PDB entry 7FCP | X-ray diffraction, 2.40 A resolution | chains A and B of the 5 polymer chains in the assembly

[Chain A]
Protein: Spike protein S1
Organism: Severe acute respiratory syndrome coronavirus 2
UniProtKB: P0DTC2 (SPIKE_SARS2); residues 321-591 here = UniProt positions 321-591
Amino-acid sequence (277 residues; numbered 319 to 595; the number before each row is that of its first residue):
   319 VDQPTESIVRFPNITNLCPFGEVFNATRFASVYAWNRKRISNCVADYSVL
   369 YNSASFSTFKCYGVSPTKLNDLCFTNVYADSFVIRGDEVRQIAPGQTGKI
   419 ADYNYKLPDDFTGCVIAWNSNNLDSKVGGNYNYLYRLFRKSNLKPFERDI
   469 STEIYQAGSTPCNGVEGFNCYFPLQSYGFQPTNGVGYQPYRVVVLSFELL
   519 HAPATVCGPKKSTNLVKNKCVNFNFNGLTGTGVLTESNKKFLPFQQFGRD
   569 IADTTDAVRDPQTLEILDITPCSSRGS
Unresolved in the structure: 319-333, 519-595
Sequence notes: expression tag (319-320, 592-595)
UniProt features mapped onto this chain:
  - region: Arg403 to Asp405 (Integrin-binding motif), Asn448 to Phe456 (Immunodominant HLA epitope recognized by the CD8+)
  - glycosylation: Thr323 (O-linked (GalNAc) threonine), Ser325 (O-linked (HexNAc...) serine), Asn331 (N-linked (GlcNAc...) (complex) asparagine), Asn343 (N-linked (GlcNAc...) (complex) asparagine)
  - natural variant: Gly339 (G339D: In strain: Omicron/BA.1, Omicron/BA.2 and 4 more; G339H: In strain: Omicron/BA.2.75, Omicron/XBB.1.5 and 1 more), Arg346 (R346K: In strain: Mu/B.1.621; R346T: In strain: Omicron/BQ.1.1, Omicron/XBB.1.5 and 1 more), Leu368 (L368I: In strain: Omicron/XBB.1.5, Omicron/EG.5.1), Ser371 (S371F: In strain: Omicron/BA.2, Omicron/BA.2.12.1 and 6 more; S371L: In strain: Omicron/BA.1), Ser373 (S373P: In strain: Omicron/BA.1, Omicron/BA.2 and 7 more), Ser375 (S375F: In strain: Omicron/BA.1, Omicron/BA.2 and 7 more), Thr376 (T376A: In strain: Omicron/BA.2, Omicron/BA.2.12.1 and 5 more), Asp405 (D405N: In strain: Omicron/BA.2, Omicron/BA.2.12.1 and 6 more), Arg408 (R408S: In strain: Omicron/BA.2, Omicron/BA.2.12.1 and 6 more), Lys417 (K417N: In strain: Beta/B.1.351, Omicron/BA.1 and 8 more; K417T: In strain: Gamma/P.1), Asn440 (N440K: In strain: Omicron/BA.1, Omicron/BA.2 and 7 more), Lys444 (K444T: In strain: Omicron/BQ.1.1), 18 further natural variant entries in UniProt
  - mutagenesis: Asn331 (N331Q: Reduced viral infectivity), Asn343 (N343Q: Reduced viral infectivity), Leu452 (L452R: Increased resistance to neutralizing antibodies. Decreases HLA binding to NF9 epitope. Increased binding affinity to human ACE2), Tyr453 (Y453F: Decreased HLA binding to NF9 epitope. Increased binding affinity to human ACE2), Ala475 (A475V: Increased resistance to neutralizing antibodies), Val483 (V483A: Increased resistance to neutralizing antibodies), Glu484 (E484D: Increased replication in human TMEM106B overexpressing cells), Phe490 (F490L: Increased resistance to neutralizing antibodies and human covalescent sera neutralization), Gln493 (Q493N: Reduced host ACE2-binding affinity in vitro; Q493Y: Reduced host ACE2-binding affinity in vitro), Asn501 (N501T: Reduced host ACE2-binding affinity in vitro; N501Y: Increased binding affinity to human ACE2), His519 (H519P: Increased resistance to human covalescent sera neutralization)
Cystine bridges: Cys336-Cys361, Cys379-Cys432, Cys480-Cys488
Covalently attached groups: N-acetylglucosamine (NAG) linked to Asn343
From the paper describing this entry:
  - mutagenesis - P384D, P384R: decreased binding to P14-44 antibody Fab fragment heavy chain
  - mutagenesis - P384A: unchanged binding to P14-44 antibody Fab fragment heavy chain

[Chain B]
Protein: P5-22 antibody Fab fragment heavy chain
Organism: Homo sapiens
Notes: antibody fragment or engineered binder
Amino-acid sequence (227 residues; row label = number of the first residue in the row):
     1 EVQLVESGGGLVKPGGSLRLSCAASGFTFRDYDIIWIRQAPGKGLEWVSY
    51 ISRSGSTIYYSDSVRGRFTISRDNAKNSVYLQMNSLRAEDTAVYYCARDF
   101 GFEGPRMDVWGQGTTVTVSSASTKGPSVFPLAPSSKSTSGGTAALGCLVK
   151 DYFPEPVTVSWNSGALTSGVHTFPAVLQSSGLYSLSSVVTVPSSSLGTQT
   201 YICNVNHKPSNTKVDKKVEPKSCDKTH
Unresolved in the structure: 224-227
Cystine bridges: Cys22-Cys96, Cys147-Cys203

[How chain A and chain B interact]
Residue-residue contacts (38):
  Arg403(A) - Thr28(B)
  Lys417(A) - Asp31(B)  salt bridge
  Gly446(A) - Ala75(B)
  Tyr453(A) - Arg30(B)
  Tyr453(A) - Asp31(B)  hydrogen bond
  Leu455(A) - Asp31(B)
  Leu455(A) - Arg53(B)
  Leu455(A) - Phe100(B)
  Phe456(A) - Phe100(B)  hydrophobic
  Phe456(A) - Phe102(B)  hydrophobic
  Phe456(A) - Glu103(B)
  Tyr473(A) - Phe102(B)
  Ala475(A) - Gly101(B)
  Ala475(A) - Phe102(B)
  Glu484(A) - Ser54(B)
  Glu484(A) - Thr57(B)
  Gly485(A) - Thr57(B)
  Gly485(A) - Tyr59(B)
  Phe486(A) - Tyr50(B)  hydrophobic
  Phe486(A) - Tyr59(B)
  Phe486(A) - Arg106(B)
  Asn487(A) - Arg106(B)  hydrogen bond
  Tyr489(A) - Asp33(B)
  Tyr489(A) - Tyr50(B)
  Tyr489(A) - Arg53(B)
  Tyr489(A) - Gly101(B)
  Tyr489(A) - Phe102(B)  hydrophobic
  Tyr489(A) - Arg106(B)  hydrogen bond
  Phe490(A) - Phe102(B)
  Gln493(A) - Arg30(B)  hydrogen bond (side chain-backbone)
  Gln493(A) - Arg53(B)
  Gln493(A) - Asn74(B)
  Ser494(A) - Arg30(B)  hydrogen bond (backbone-side chain)
  Tyr495(A) - Arg30(B)  hydrogen bond (backbone-side chain)
  Gly496(A) - Arg30(B)
  Gln498(A) - Ala75(B)  hydrogen bond (side chain-backbone)
  Tyr505(A) - Phe27(B)
  Tyr505(A) - Thr28(B)
Interface residues without a listed pair, chain A (22 interface residues in all): Tyr449, Pro491
Interface residues without a listed pair, chain B (19 interface residues in all): Ile35, Asp99
Interface features reported in the paper:
  - specific contacts: Lys417(A)-Asp31(B) (salt bridge), Leu455(A)-Phe100(B) (hydrophobic contact), Phe456(A)-Phe102(B) (hydrophobic contact)
  - epitope / paratope residues, chain A: Lys417(A), Tyr449(A), Leu455(A), Phe456(A), Ala475(A), Phe486(A)
  - epitope / paratope residues, chain B: Asp31(B), Phe100(B), Phe102(B)

[In short]
22 residues of chain A face 19 of chain B across their interface, with 7 hydrogen bonds and 1 salt bridge.
Among the polar pairs are Lys417(A)-Asp31(B), Tyr453(A)-Asp31(B) and Asn487(A)-Arg106(B). The paper describes
a salt bridge between Lys417(A) and Asp31(B); hydrophobic contacts between Leu455(A) and Phe100(B) and
Phe456(A) and Phe102(B). From the paper: P384D and P384R of chain A reduce binding to P14-44 antibody Fab
fragment heavy chain; epitope/paratope residues Lys417(A), Tyr449(A) and Asp31(B) among others.
Here chain A is Spike protein S1 (Severe acute respiratory syndrome coronavirus 2) and chain B is P5-22
antibody Fab fragment heavy chain (Homo sapiens). Entry 7FCP (Crystallographic structure of two neutralizing
antibodies in complex with SARS-CoV-2 spike receptor-binding Domain (RBD)) was determined by X-ray
diffraction.
